PDB entry 6CTI | X-ray diffraction, 2.00 A resolution | chains T and A of the 4 polymer chains in the assembly

Chain T:
Molecule: 16-nt DNA strand
Sequence (16 nucleotides; numbered 1 to 16; the number before each row is that of its first residue):
     1 CCGACAGCGC ATCAGC

Chain A:
Name: DNA polymerase beta
From: Homo sapiens
Notes: EC 2.7.7.7, 4.2.99.-
Reference sequence: P06746 (DPOLB_HUMAN); residues 1-335 here = UniProt positions 1-335
Chain sequence (335 residues; each row starts with the number of its first residue):
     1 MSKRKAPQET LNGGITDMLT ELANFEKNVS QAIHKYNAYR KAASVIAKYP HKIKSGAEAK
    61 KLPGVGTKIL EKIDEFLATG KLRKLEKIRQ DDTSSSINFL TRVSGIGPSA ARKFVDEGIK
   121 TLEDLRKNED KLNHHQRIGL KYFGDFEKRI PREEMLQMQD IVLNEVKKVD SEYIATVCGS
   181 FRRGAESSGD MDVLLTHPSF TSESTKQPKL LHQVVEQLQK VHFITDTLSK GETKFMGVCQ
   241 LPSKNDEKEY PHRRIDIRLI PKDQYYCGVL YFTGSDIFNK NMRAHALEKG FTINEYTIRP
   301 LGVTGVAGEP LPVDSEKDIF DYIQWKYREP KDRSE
Not modelled in the structure: 1-9
Sequence notes: conflict Leu-70 (Ala in P06746)
Ion coordination: Na+ site 1: Lys-60, Leu-62, Val-65 (shared with 1 residue of chain D); Na+ site 2: Thr-101, Val-103, Ile-106 (shared with 1 residue of chain P); Mg2+: Asp-190, Asp-192 (together with VT8); Na+ site 3: Asp-190, Asp-192, Asp-256 (together with VT8)
Small-molecule neighbours: VT8 (5'-O-[(R)-{[(R)-[dichloro(phosphono)methyl](hydroxy)phosphoryl]oxy}(hydroxy)phosphoryl]thymidine): Arg-149, Gly-179, Ser-180, Arg-183, Ser-188, Gly-189, Asp-190, Asp-192, Tyr-271, Phe-272, Thr-273, Gly-274, Ser-275, Asp-276, Asn-279
Swiss-Prot annotation at these positions:
  - region: Arg-183 to Asp-192 (DNA-binding)
  - active site: Lys-72 (Nucleophile)
  - binding site (K(+)): Lys-60, Leu-62, Val-65, Thr-101, Val-103, Ile-106
  - binding site (Na(+)): Lys-60, Leu-62, Val-65, Thr-101, Val-103, Ile-106
  - binding site (dATP): Arg-149, Ser-180, Arg-183, Gly-189, Asp-190
  - binding site (dCTP): Arg-149, Ser-180, Arg-183, Gly-189, Asp-190
  - binding site (dGTP): Arg-149, Ser-180, Arg-183, Gly-189, Asp-190, Asp-192
  - binding site (dTTP): Arg-149, Ser-180, Arg-183, Gly-189, Asp-190
  - binding site (Mg(2+)): Asp-190, Asp-192, Asp-256
  - modified residue: Lys-72 (N6-acetyllysine), Arg-83 (Omega-N-methylarginine), Arg-152 (Omega-N-methylarginine)
  - cross-link (Glycyl lysine isopeptide (Lys-Gly)): Lys-41 (interchain with G-Cter in ubiquitin), Lys-61 (interchain with G-Cter in ubiquitin), Lys-81 (interchain with G-Cter in ubiquitin)
  - natural variant: Leu-22 (L22P: Found in a gastric cancer sample; uncertain significance), Tyr-39 (Y39C: Found in a gastric cancer sample; uncertain significance), Gly-118 (G118V: Decreased DNA-directed DNA polymerase activity), Arg-137 (R137Q: Decreased function in base-excision repair), Arg-149 (R149I: Decreased DNA-directed DNA polymerase activity), Asp-160 (D160N: Found in a gastric cancer sample; uncertain significance), Cys-239 (C239R: Found in a gastric cancer sample; uncertain significance), Lys-289 (K289M: Found in a colon cancer sample; uncertain significance), Asn-294 (N294D: Found in a gastric cancer sample; uncertain significance), Glu-295 (E295K: Found in a gastric cancer sample; uncertain significance)
  - mutagenesis: Phe-25 (F25W: No effect on 5'-dRP lyase activity. Decreased ssDNA binding), His-34 (H34G: Decreased 5'-dRP lyase activity. Decreased ssDNA binding), Lys-35 (K35A: Decreased 5'-dRP lyase activity. Decreased ssDNA binding. Loss of 5'-dRP lyase activity; when associated with A-68 and A-72. Decreased ssDNA binding; when associated with A-68 and A-72 ...), Tyr-39 (Y39F: No effect on 5'-dRP lyase activity; Y39Q: Abolishes DNA polymerase and 5'-dRP lyase activity), Lys-41 (K41R: Abolishes ubiquitination; when associated with R-61 and R-81), Lys-60 (K60A: Decreased 5'-dRP lyase activity. Decreased ssDNA binding), Lys-61 (K61R: Abolishes ubiquitination; when associated with R-41 and R-81), Lys-68 (K68A: No effect on 5'-dRP lyase activity. Decreased ssDNA binding. Loss of 5'-dRP lyase activity; when associated with A-35 and A-72. Decreased ssDNA binding; when associated with A-35 and A-72 ...), Glu-71 (E71Q: No effect on 5'-dRP lyase activity. No effect on structure shown by circular dichroism. No effect on ssDNA binding), Lys-72 (K72A: Severely reduced 5'-dRP lyase activity. Does not affect ssDNA binding. Loss of 5'-dRP lyase activity; when associated with A-35 and A-68. Decreased ssDNA binding ...), Glu-75 (E75A: Slightly decreased 5'-dRP lyase activity. Decreased ssDNA binding. No effect on structure shown by circular dichroism), Lys-81 (K81R: Abolishes ubiquitination; when associated with R-41 and R-61), 5 further mutagenesis entries in UniProt
What the authors report for this chain:
  - binding site for VT8: Arg-149

Interface between chain T and chain A:
Contacting residue pairs (27; chain T residue first):
  DC5(T) with His-34(A), stacking on the base
  DA6(T) with Lys-280(A), salt bridge to the phosphate; Arg-283(A), hydrogen bond to the base; Ala-284(A), sugar contact; Leu-287(A), phosphate contact
  DG7(T) with Tyr-271(A), base contact; Arg-283(A), hydrogen bond to the sugar; Leu-287(A), phosphate contact; Thr-292(A), hydrogen bond to the phosphate; Ile-293(A), sugar contact; Asn-294(A), phosphate contact
  DC8(T) with Asn-294(A), hydrogen bond to the phosphate; Glu-295(A), sugar contact
  DG9(T) with Thr-233(A), hydrogen bond to the phosphate; Lys-234(A), hydrogen bond to the base; Arg-258(A), sugar contact; Tyr-296(A), hydrogen bond to the phosphate
  DC10(T) with Ser-229(A), phosphate contact; Lys-230(A), hydrogen bond to the phosphate; Gly-231(A), phosphate contact; Glu-232(A), hydrogen bond to the phosphate; Thr-233(A), hydrogen bond to the phosphate; Lys-234(A), hydrogen bond to the phosphate
  DA11(T) with Ser-229(A), phosphate contact; Lys-230(A), hydrogen bond to the phosphate
  DT12(T) with Asn-133(A), phosphate contact; His-134(A), phosphate contact
Other interface residues (no listed pair), chain A (21 interface residues in all): Arg-299

Summary:
8 residues of chain T face 21 of chain A across their interface; the contacts include 12 hydrogen bonds, 1
salt bridge and 1 aromatic stacking contact. Polar pairs include DA6(T)/Arg-283(A), DG9(T)/Lys-234(A) and
DG7(T)/Arg-283(A). Chain A binds compound VT8. The paper reports a binding site for VT8 at Arg-149(A).
Chain T is a 16-nt DNA strand and chain A is DNA polymerase beta (Homo sapiens); the structure, Ternary
complex crystal structure of DNA polymerase Beta with a dideoxy terminated primer with CCL2, beta ..., was
determined by X-ray diffraction, deposited together with 6BEL, 6BEM, 6CR3, 6CR4, 6CR5, 6CR6 and 20 further
entries.
